PDB entry 4KKR | X-ray diffraction, 2.00 A resolution | chains A and B

# Chain A (and B)
Name: RbmA protein
From: Vibrio cholerae
Notes: chain B of this document is another copy of the same molecule, construct and numbering; everything in this record applies to it too
UniProt: C3NSJ9 (C3NSJ9_VIBCJ); residues 31-271 here = UniProt positions 31-271
Sequence (241 residues; each row starts with the number of its first residue):
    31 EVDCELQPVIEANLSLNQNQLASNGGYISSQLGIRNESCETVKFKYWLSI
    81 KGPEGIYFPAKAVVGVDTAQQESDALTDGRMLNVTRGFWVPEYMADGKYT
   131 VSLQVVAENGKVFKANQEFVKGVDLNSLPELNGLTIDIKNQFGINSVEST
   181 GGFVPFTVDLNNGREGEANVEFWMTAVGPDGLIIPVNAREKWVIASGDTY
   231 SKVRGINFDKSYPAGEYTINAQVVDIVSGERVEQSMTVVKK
Not modelled in the structure: 31-38, 100-108 (chain B: 31-37)

# How chain A and chain B interact
Pairs across the interface (121):
  Lys75(A) - Asp239(B)
  Lys75(A) - Tyr242(B)
  Trp77(A) - Ile213(B)  hydrogen bond (side chain-backbone)
  Trp77(A) - Ile214(B)  hydrophobic
  Trp77(A) - Pro215(B)
  Trp77(A) - Tyr242(B)
  Ser79(A) - Ile213(B)  hydrogen bond (side chain-backbone)
  Ser79(A) - Pro215(B)
  Glu84(A) - Glu84(B)
  Glu84(A) - Gly85(B)
  Glu84(A) - Arg261(B)  salt bridge
  Glu84(A) - Glu263(B)
  Gly85(A) - Glu84(B)
  Gly85(A) - Gly85(B)
  Gly85(A) - Gln252(B)  hydrogen bond (backbone-side chain)
  Gly85(A) - Glu263(B)
  Ile86(A) - Arg261(B)
  Tyr87(A) - Trp203(B)  hydrogen bond (backbone-side chain)
  Tyr87(A) - Thr205(B)
  Tyr87(A) - Val207(B)  hydrophobic
  Tyr87(A) - Ile213(B)  hydrophobic
  Tyr87(A) - Gln252(B)
  Phe88(A) - Trp203(B)
  Phe88(A) - Arg219(B)
  Pro89(A) - Trp203(B)
  Pro89(A) - Thr205(B)
  Pro89(A) - Pro215(B)  hydrophobic
  Pro89(A) - Asn217(B)
  Pro89(A) - Arg219(B)
  Lys91(A) - Pro215(B)
  Val93(A) - Ile214(B)  hydrophobic
  Val93(A) - Pro215(B)
  Val93(A) - Tyr242(B)
  Trp119(A) - Arg219(B)  hydrogen bond (backbone-side chain)
  Pro121(A) - Arg219(B)
  Tyr123(A) - Glu201(B)  hydrogen bond
  Tyr123(A) - Trp203(B)
  Tyr123(A) - Val254(B)
  Tyr123(A) - Gly259(B)
  Met124(A) - Trp203(B)  hydrophobic
  Gln134(A) - Gly211(B)  hydrogen bond (side chain-backbone)
  Gln134(A) - Leu212(B)
  Gln134(A) - Ile213(B)  hydrogen bond (side chain-backbone)
  Val136(A) - Ser241(B)
  Ala137(A) - Ser241(B)
  Glu138(A) - Ser241(B)
  Gly140(A) - Ser241(B)
  Val142(A) - Asp210(B)
  Val142(A) - Leu212(B)  hydrophobic
  Lys144(A) - Asp210(B)  hydrogen bond (side chain-backbone)
  Glu201(A) - Tyr123(B)  hydrogen bond
  Trp203(A) - Tyr87(B)  hydrogen bond (side chain-backbone)
  Trp203(A) - Phe88(B)
  Trp203(A) - Pro89(B)
  Trp203(A) - Tyr123(B)
  Thr205(A) - Tyr87(B)
  Thr205(A) - Pro89(B)
  Val207(A) - Tyr87(B)  hydrophobic
  Asp210(A) - Val142(B)
  Asp210(A) - Lys144(B)  hydrogen bond (backbone-side chain)
  Asp210(A) - Glu246(B)
  Gly211(A) - Gln134(B)  hydrogen bond (backbone-side chain)
  Gly211(A) - Lys144(B)
  Gly211(A) - Glu246(B)  hydrogen bond (backbone-side chain)
  Leu212(A) - Gln134(B)
  Leu212(A) - Val142(B)  hydrophobic
  Ile213(A) - Trp77(B)  hydrogen bond (backbone-side chain)
  Ile213(A) - Ser79(B)  hydrogen bond (backbone-side chain)
  Ile213(A) - Lys81(B)
  Ile213(A) - Tyr87(B)  hydrophobic
  Ile213(A) - Gln134(B)  hydrogen bond (backbone-side chain)
  Ile214(A) - Trp77(B)  hydrophobic
  Pro215(A) - Trp77(B)
  Pro215(A) - Ser79(B)
  Pro215(A) - Pro89(B)  hydrophobic
  Pro215(A) - Gln101(B)
  Val216(A) - Asp97(B)
  Asn217(A) - Pro89(B)
  Asn217(A) - Asp97(B)
  Ala218(A) - Pro89(B)  hydrophobic
  Ala218(A) - Lys91(B)
  Ala218(A) - Val93(B)  hydrophobic
  Ala218(A) - Asp97(B)  hydrogen bond (backbone-side chain)
  Arg219(A) - Phe88(B)
  Arg219(A) - Pro89(B)
  Arg219(A) - Lys91(B)  hydrogen bond (backbone-backbone)
  Arg219(A) - Ala92(B)
  Arg219(A) - Val93(B)  hydrogen bond (backbone-backbone)
  Arg219(A) - Trp119(B)  hydrogen bond (side chain-backbone)
  Arg219(A) - Pro121(B)
  Glu220(A) - Val93(B)
  Glu220(A) - Gly95(B)
  Glu220(A) - Val96(B)
  Glu220(A) - Asp97(B)  hydrogen bond (side chain-backbone)
  Trp222(A) - Gly95(B)
  Trp222(A) - Val96(B)  hydrophobic
  Tyr230(A) - Val96(B)
  Lys232(A) - Val96(B)
  Lys232(A) - Asp97(B)  hydrogen bond (side chain-backbone)
  Arg234(A) - Asp97(B)  salt bridge
  Arg234(A) - Thr98(B)
  Arg234(A) - Ala99(B)  hydrogen bond (side chain-backbone)
  Asp239(A) - Lys75(B)
  Ser241(A) - Val136(B)
  Ser241(A) - Ala137(B)
  Ser241(A) - Glu138(B)
  Ser241(A) - Gly140(B)
  Tyr242(A) - Lys75(B)
  Tyr242(A) - Trp77(B)
  Tyr242(A) - Gln101(B)
  Glu246(A) - Asp210(B)
  Glu246(A) - Gly211(B)  hydrogen bond (side chain-backbone)
  Asn250(A) - Tyr87(B)
  Gln252(A) - Gly85(B)  hydrogen bond (side chain-backbone)
  Gln252(A) - Tyr87(B)
  Val254(A) - Tyr123(B)
  Ile256(A) - Tyr123(B)  hydrophobic
  Gly259(A) - Tyr123(B)
  Arg261(A) - Glu84(B)  salt bridge
  Arg261(A) - Ile86(B)
  Glu263(A) - Gly85(B)
Also at the interface, not in a pair above, chain A (56 interface residues in all): Leu78, Lys81, Ala92, Met204
Also at the interface, not in a pair above, chain B (56 interface residues in all): Pro83, Met124, Met204, Ala218, Asn250, Ile256

# Overview
Chain A and chain B each contribute 56 residues to their interface, with 26 hydrogen bonds and 3 salt bridges.
Polar contacts include Glu84(A)-Arg261(B), Arg234(A)-Asp97(B) and Trp77(A)-Ile213(B).
Both chains are RbmA protein (Vibrio cholerae). Entry 4KKR (Crystal structure of Vibrio cholerae RbmA (crystal
form 3)) was determined by X-ray diffraction (same publication as 4KKP and 4KKQ).
